PDB entry 5EP9 | X-ray diffraction, 2.13 A resolution | chain A

== Chain A ==
Molecule: SnoN, Epimerase SnoN
From: Streptomyces nogalater
UniProtKB: chimeric construct of Q9RN67, Q9EYI0: residues 2-190 from Q9RN67 (Q9RN67_STRNO) positions 2-190 (same numbers); residues 191-293 from Q9EYI0 positions 2-104 (UniProt number = residue number - 189)
Chain sequence (305 residues; row label = number of the first residue in the row; numbers below 1 keep their minus sign (Met-11 is residue -11)):
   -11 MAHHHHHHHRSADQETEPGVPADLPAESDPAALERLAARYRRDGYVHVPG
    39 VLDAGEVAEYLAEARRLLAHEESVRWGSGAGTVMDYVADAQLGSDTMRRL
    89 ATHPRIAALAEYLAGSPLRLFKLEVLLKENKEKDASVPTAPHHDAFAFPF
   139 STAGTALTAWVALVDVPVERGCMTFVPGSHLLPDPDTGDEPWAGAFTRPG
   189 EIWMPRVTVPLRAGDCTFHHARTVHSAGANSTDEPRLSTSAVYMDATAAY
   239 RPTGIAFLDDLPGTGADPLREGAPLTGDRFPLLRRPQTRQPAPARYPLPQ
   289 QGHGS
Disordered / not traced: -11 to 16, 176-181, 280-293
Sequence notes: initiating methionine (-11); expression tag (-10 to 1)
Ion coordination: Fe ion: His130, Asp132, His213 (together with 2-oxoglutaric acid)
Small-molecule neighbours: 2-oxoglutaric acid (AKG): Met72, Leu114, Lys116, Thr127, His130, Asp132, Thr146, Trp148, Met161, His207, His213, Ala215, Arg224, Ser228

== In short ==
Bound to chain A: 2-oxoglutaric acid. The Fe ion site is built by His130, Asp132 and His213.
Chain A is SnoN, Epimerase SnoN (Streptomyces nogalater); the structure, Crystal structure of the non-heme
alpha ketoglutarate dependent epimerase SnoN from nogalamycin biosynthesis, was determined by X-ray
diffraction together with 5EPA, 5EQU and 5ERL from the same study.
